5PAY - chains A and C; structure by X-ray diffraction, 1.66 A resolution.

# Chain A
Protein: Coagulation factor VII light chain
Organism: Homo sapiens
Notes: EC 3.4.21.21
UniProt: P08709 (FA7_HUMAN); residues 149-212 here = UniProt positions 149-212
Chain sequence (64 residues; numbered 149 to 212; the number before each row is that of its first residue):
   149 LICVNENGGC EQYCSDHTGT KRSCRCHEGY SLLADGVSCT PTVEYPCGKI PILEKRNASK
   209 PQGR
Unresolved in the structure: 207-212
Cystine bridges: C151-C162, C158-C172, C174-C187
Swiss-Prot annotation at these positions:
  - site: R212 (Cleavage)
  - glycosylation: N205 (N-linked (GlcNAc...) asparagine)
  - natural variant: C151 (C151S: In FA7D), E154 (E154K: In FA7D), G156 (G156S: In FA7D), G157 (G157C: In FA7D; G157S: In FA7D; G157V: In FA7D), Q160 (Q160R: In FA7D), S171 (S171F: In FA7D), G177 (G177R: In FA7D), L181 (L181P: In FA7D), D183 (D183N: In FA7D), S186 (S186F: In FA7D), P189 (P189S: In FA7D), P194 (P194L: In FA7D; P194T: In FA7D), 4 further natural variant entries in UniProt

# Chain C
Protein: Coagulation factor VII heavy chain
Organism: Homo sapiens
Notes: EC 3.4.21.21
UniProt: P08709 (FA7_HUMAN); residues 213-466 here = UniProt positions 213-466
Chain sequence (254 residues; numbered 213 to 466; the number before each row is that of its first residue):
   213 IVGGKVCPKG ECPWQVLLLV NGAQLCGGTL INTIWVVSAA HCFDKIKNWR NLIAVLGEHD
   273 LSEHDGDEQS RRVAQVIIPS TYVPGTTNHD IALLRLHQPV VLTDHVVPLC LPERTFSERT
   333 LAFVRFSLVS GWGQLLDRGA TALELMVLNV PRLMTQDCLQ QSRKVGDSPN ITEYMFCAGY
   393 SDGSKDSCKG DSGGPHATHY RGTWYLTGIV SWGQGCATVG HFGVYTRVSQ YIEWLQKLMR
   453 SEPRPGVLLR APFP
Unresolved in the structure: 376-379
Cystine bridges: C219-C224, C238-C254, C370-C389, C400-C428
Ion coordination: Ca2+: E270, D272, E275, E280
Residues lining bound ligands: 7ZY (1-[[3-[5-hydroxy-4-(1H-pyrrolo[3,2-c]pyridin-2-yl)pyrazol-1-yl]phenyl]methyl]-3-phenylurea): L237, C238, H253, C254, D256, K257, P296, G297, S399, C400, K401, S404, V422, S423, W424, G425, G427, C428
Swiss-Prot annotation at these positions:
  - active site (Charge relay system): H253, D302, S404
  - binding site (substrate): D398
  - glycosylation: N382 (N-linked (GlcNAc...) asparagine)
  - natural variant: I213 (I213N: In FA7D), G216 (G216D: In FA7D), C238 (C238F: In FA7D; C238Y: In FA7D), G240 (G240R: In FA7D), T241 (T241N: In FA7D), S250 (S250F: In FA7D), A251 (A251P: In FA7D; A251T: In FA7D), A252 (A252V: In FA7D), C254 (C254R: In FA7D; C254Y: In FA7D), L264 (L264P: In FA7D), A266 (A266T: In FA7D), D272 (D272N: In FA7D), 50 further natural variant entries in UniProt

# Chain A / chain C interface
Contacting residue pairs (48; chain A residue first):
  C151(A) with R331(C)
  V152(A) with R331(C)
  E154(A) with R413(C), hydrogen bond (backbone-side chain)
  N155(A) with F328(C); T332(C), hydrogen bond; Y412(C); R413(C)
  G157(A) with R413(C), hydrogen bond (backbone-side chain)
  C158(A) with R413(C), hydrogen bond (backbone-side chain)
  E159(A) with Y412(C); R413(C)
  Q160(A) with F328(C); Y417(C)
  Y161(A) with L323(C); P324(C); E325(C); F328(C), hydrophobic; Y417(C)
  D164(A) with R331(C), salt bridge
  R173(A) with E325(C), salt bridge
  H175(A) with L323(C)
  Y178(A) with T415(C)
  Y193(A) with L314(C); T315(C); D316(C), hydrogen bond
  P194(A) with V319(C)
  C195(A) with P320(C); C322(C), disulfide; T415(C)
  G196(A) with W226(C); P320(C), hydrogen bond (backbone-backbone); C322(C); T415(C); W416(C), hydrogen bond (backbone-backbone)
  K197(A) with W226(C); V319(C); G414(C), hydrogen bond (side chain-backbone); T415(C), hydrogen bond
  I198(A) with G222(C); E223(C); W226(C), hydrophobic; W416(C)
  P199(A) with D316(C); V319(C), hydrophobic
  I200(A) with K221(C); E223(C)
  L201(A) with E223(C)
  K203(A) with D316(C), salt bridge
Interface residues without a listed pair, chain A (24 interface residues in all): C162
Interface residues without a listed pair, chain C (25 interface residues in all): P225, L321, T327
Inter-chain disulfides: C195(A)-C322(C)

# In short
Chain A and chain C form an interface of 24 and 25 residues respectively, with 1 disulfide bond, 9 hydrogen
bonds and 3 salt bridges. Among the polar pairs are D164(A)-R331(C), R173(A)-E325(C) and K203(A)-D316(C).
Bound to chain C: compound 7ZY.
Chain A is Coagulation factor VII light chain and chain C is Coagulation factor VII heavy chain, both from
Homo sapiens; the structure, Crystal Structure of Factor VIIa in complex with
1-[[3-[5-hydroxy-4-(1H-pyrrolo[3,2-c]pyridin-2-yl)pyrazol-1-yl]phenyl]methyl]-3-phenylurea, was determined by
X-ray diffraction.
